9MEW - chains B and D of the 15 polymer chains in the assembly; structure by electron microscopy, 3.80 A resolution.

== Chain B ==
Molecule: Junv GP1
From: Mammarenavirus juninense
UniProtKB: P26313 (GLYC_JUNIN); residues 59-251 here = UniProt positions 59-251
Chain sequence (193 residues; row label = number of the first residue in the row):
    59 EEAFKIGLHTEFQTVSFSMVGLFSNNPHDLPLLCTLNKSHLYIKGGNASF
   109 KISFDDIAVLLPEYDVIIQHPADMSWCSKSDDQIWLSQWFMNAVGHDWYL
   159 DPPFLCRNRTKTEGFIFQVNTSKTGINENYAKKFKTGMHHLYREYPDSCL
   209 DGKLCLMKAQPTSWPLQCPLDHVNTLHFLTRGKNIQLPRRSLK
Unresolved in the structure: 59-60, 248-251
UniProt features mapped onto this chain:
  - region: Leu-250, Lys-251 (Fusion)
  - site: Lys-251 (Cleavage)
  - glycosylation (N-linked (GlcNAc...) asparagine): Asn-95, Asn-105, Asn-166, Asn-178
Disulfide bonds: Cys-92/Cys-226, Cys-135/Cys-164, Cys-207/Cys-213
Glycans and other covalent adducts: N-acetylglucosamine (NAG) linked to Asn-95, Asn-166; glycan linked to Asn-178
From the paper describing this entry:
  - post-translational modification sites: Asn-95, Asn-166, Asn-178

== Chain D ==
Molecule: CR1-28 Fab Light Chain
From: Homo sapiens
Notes: antibody fragment or engineered binder
Chain sequence (206 residues; each row starts with the number of its first residue):
     2 IQMTQSPSTLSASVGDRVTITCRASQSIDNWLAWYQQKPGKAPKLLIYTA
    52 SRLESGVPSRFSGSGSGTEFTLTISSLQPDDFATYYCQHRTFGQGTKVEI
   102 KRTVAAPSVFIFPPSDEQLKSGTASVVCLLNNFYPREAKVQWKVDNALQS
   152 GNSQESVTEQDSKDSTYSLSSTLTLSKADYEKHKVYACEVTHQGLSSPVT
   202 KSFNRG
Disulfide bonds: Cys-23/Cys-88, Cys-129/Cys-189

== How chain B and chain D interact ==
Residue-residue contacts - 12 pairs, chain B then chain D:
  Asp-114(B) with Asn-31(D), hydrogen bond (backbone-side chain)
  Ala-116(B) with Asp-30(D); Asn-31(D)
  Leu-119(B) with Asp-30(D); Trp-32(D), hydrophobic
  Glu-121(B) with Ile-2(D); Gln-27(D); Ser-28(D)
  Tyr-122(B) with Ile-2(D); His-90(D), hydrogen bond; Arg-91(D)
  Lys-211(B) with Ser-67(D)
Also at the interface, not in a pair above, chain B (9 interface residues in all): Val-117, Leu-118, Leu-212
Also at the interface, not in a pair above, chain D (10 interface residues in all): Ile-29

== In short ==
The interface between chain B and chain D involves 9 residues on one side and 10 on the other; the contacts
include 2 hydrogen bonds. Polar pairs include Asp-114(B)/Asn-31(D) and Tyr-122(B)/His-90(D).
N-acetylglucosamine is covalently linked to Asn-95(B) and Asn-166(B). From the paper: modification sites
Asn-95(B), Asn-166(B) and Asn-178(B).
Chain B is Junv GP1 (Mammarenavirus juninense) and chain D is CR1-28 Fab Light Chain (Homo sapiens); the
structure, JUNV GP1, GP2, SSP and CR1-28 Fab complex in a pseudotyped virus membrane, was determined by
electron microscopy.
